Entry 4FNW (X-ray diffraction, 1.75 A resolution); this record covers chain A.

[Chain A]
Name: ALK tyrosine kinase receptor
Source organism: Homo sapiens
Notes: EC 2.7.10.1; fragment: Kinase domain
Reference sequence: Q9UM73 (ALK_HUMAN); residues 1084-1410 here = UniProt positions 1084-1410
Chain sequence (327 residues; numbered 1084 to 1410; the number before each row is that of its first residue):
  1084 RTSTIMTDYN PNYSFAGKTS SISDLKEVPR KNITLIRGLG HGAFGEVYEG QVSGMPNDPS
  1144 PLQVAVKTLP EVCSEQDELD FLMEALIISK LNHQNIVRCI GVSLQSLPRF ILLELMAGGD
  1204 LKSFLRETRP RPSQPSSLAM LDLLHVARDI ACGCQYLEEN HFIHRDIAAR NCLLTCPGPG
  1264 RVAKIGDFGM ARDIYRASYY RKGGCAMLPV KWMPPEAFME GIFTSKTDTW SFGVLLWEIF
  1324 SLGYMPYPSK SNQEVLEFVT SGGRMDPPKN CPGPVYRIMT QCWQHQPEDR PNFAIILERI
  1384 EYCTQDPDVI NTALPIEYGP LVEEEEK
Not modelled in the structure: 1124-1127, 1137-1142, 1280-1287, 1406-1410
Construct notes: engineered mutation Ser1097 (Cys in Q9UM73), Leu1174 (Phe in Q9UM73)
Curated features (UniProtKB/Swiss-Prot):
  - active site: Asp1249 (Proton acceptor)
  - binding site (ATP): His1124, Lys1150, Glu1197 to Met1199, Asp1270
  - modified residue (Phosphotyrosine): Tyr1092, Tyr1096, Tyr1131, Tyr1278
  - natural variant: Asp1091 (D1091N: In NBLST3), Gly1128 (G1128A: In NBLST3), Thr1151 (T1151M: In NBLST3), Met1166 (M1166R: In NBLST3), Ile1171 (I1171N: In NBLST3), Leu1174 (F1174L: In NBLST3; this construct carries the variant), Arg1192 (R1192P: In NBLST3), Ala1234 (A1234T: In NBLST3), Phe1245 (F1245C: In NBLST3; F1245V: In NBLST3), Ile1250 (I1250T: In NBLST3), Arg1275 (R1275L: Observed in neuroblastoma; R1275Q: In NBLST3), Tyr1278 (Y1278S: In NBLST3)
What the authors report for this chain:
  - disease-associated variants - F1174L: increased signaling (citing earlier work)
  - post-translational modification sites: Tyr1278 (citing earlier work)
  - catalytic residues: Lys1150 (citing earlier work)

[Overview]
From UniProt: active-site residue Asp1249 and 6 ATP-binding residues. The paper reports the catalytic residue
Lys1150; F1174L increases signaling.
Chain A is ALK tyrosine kinase receptor (Homo sapiens); the structure, Crystal structure of the apo F1174L
anaplastic lymphoma kinase catalytic domain, was determined by X-ray diffraction, deposited together with
4FNX, 4FNY and 4FNZ.
